PDB entry 8ALV | X-ray diffraction, 1.60 A resolution | chains A and B

Chain A:
Molecule: 14-3-3 protein sigma
From: Homo sapiens
Reference sequence: P31947 (1433S_HUMAN); residue numbers follow UniProt; this construct covers 1-231
Amino-acid sequence (236 residues; each row starts with the number of its first residue; numbers below 1 keep their minus sign (Gly-4 is residue -4)):
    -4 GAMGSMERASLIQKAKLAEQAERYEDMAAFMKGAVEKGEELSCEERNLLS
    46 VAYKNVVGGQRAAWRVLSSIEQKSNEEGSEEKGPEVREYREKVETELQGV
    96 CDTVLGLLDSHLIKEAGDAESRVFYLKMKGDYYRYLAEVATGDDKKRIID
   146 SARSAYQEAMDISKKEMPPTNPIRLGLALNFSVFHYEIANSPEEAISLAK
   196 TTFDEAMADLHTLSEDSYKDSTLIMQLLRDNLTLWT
Construct notes: expression tag (-4 to 0)
Curated features (UniProtKB/Swiss-Prot):
  - site (Interaction with phosphoserine on interacting protein): Arg56, Arg129
  - modified residue (Phosphoserine): Ser5, Ser74
Covalently attached groups: compound MV3 linked to Cys38
Ion coordination: Mg2+ site 1 near Glu2 (its only coordinating residue here); Mg2+ site 2 near Ser37 (its only coordinating residue here); Mg2+ site 3 near Glu89 (its only coordinating residue here)
Residues lining bound ligands: MV3 (2-chloranyl-N-[[1-[1-[(4-chlorophenyl)amino]cyclohexyl]carbonylpiperidin-4-yl]methyl]ethanamide): Glu39, Arg41, Asn42, Phe119, Lys122, Pro167, Ile168, Gly171, Leu172, Leu218, Ile219

Chain B:
Molecule: Estrogen receptor
Reference sequence: P03372 (ESR1_HUMAN); residue numbers follow UniProt; this construct covers 591-595
Amino-acid sequence (5 residues; row label = number of the first residue in the row):
   591 FPATV
Modified residues: Thr594 (phosphothreonine; TPO)
What the authors report for this chain:
  - post-translational modification sites: Thr594 (citing earlier work)

Interface between chain A and chain B:
Residue-residue contacts (20):
  Lys49(A) - Thr594(B)
  Lys49(A) - Val595(B)
  Arg56(A) - Thr594(B)
  Arg60(A) - Phe591(B)
  Lys122(A) - Val595(B)  hydrogen bond (side chain-backbone)
  Arg129(A) - Thr594(B)
  Tyr130(A) - Thr594(B)
  Gly171(A) - Val595(B)
  Leu174(A) - Ala593(B)
  Leu174(A) - Thr594(B)
  Leu174(A) - Val595(B)  hydrophobic
  Asn175(A) - Thr594(B)
  Asn175(A) - Val595(B)  hydrogen bond (side chain-backbone)
  Val178(A) - Pro592(B)  hydrophobic
  Val178(A) - Ala593(B)
  Val178(A) - Thr594(B)
  Leu222(A) - Val595(B)  hydrophobic
  Asn226(A) - Pro592(B)
  Asn226(A) - Ala593(B)  hydrogen bond (side chain-backbone)
  Trp230(A) - Pro592(B)  hydrophobic
Interface residues without a listed pair, chain A (16 interface residues in all): Asp126, Glu182, Leu229

In short:
16 residues of chain A face 5 of chain B across their interface, with 3 hydrogen bonds. Polar pairs include
Lys122(A)-Val595(B), Asn175(A)-Val595(B) and Asn226(A)-Ala593(B). Covalently linked compound MV3: at Cys38(A).
The paper reports a modification site at Thr594(B).
Chain A is 14-3-3 protein sigma (Homo sapiens) and chain B is Estrogen receptor; the structure, Small
molecular stabilizer for ERalpha and 14-3-3 (1076403), was determined by X-ray diffraction together with 8AI0,
8ALR, 8ALT, 8ALW, 8AM7, 8AOY and 32 further entries from the same study.
